PDB entry 8T9G | electron microscopy, 6.20 A resolution (low resolution: residue-level contacts below are approximate; hydrogen-bond / salt-bridge calls are withheld) | chains H and R of the 21 polymer chains in the assembly

[Chain H]
Molecule: 215-nt DNA strand
Sequence (215 nucleotides; row label = number of the first residue in the row):
     7 ATCGGGAGCTCCGACCGAATGACATGCATGCATACAGGATGTATATACCT
    57 GACACGTGCCTGGAGACTAGGGAGTAACCCCCTTGGCGGTTAAAACGCGG
   107 GGGACAGCGCGTACGTGCGTTTAAGCGGTGCTAGAGCTGCCTACGACCAA
   157 TGGAGCGGCCTCGGCACCGGGATCCCCCAGCCGCCGGCAGCGCAGCGCCT
   207 GACGGGCACACAGTC

[Chain R]
Molecule: Histone H2A type 1
Source organism: Xenopus laevis
UniProt: P06897 (H2A1_XENLA); residues 0-129 here correspond to UniProt positions 1-130 (UniProt number = residue number + 1)
Chain sequence (133 residues; numbered -3 to 129; the number before each row is that of its first residue; numbers below 1 keep their minus sign (Ser-3 is residue -3)):
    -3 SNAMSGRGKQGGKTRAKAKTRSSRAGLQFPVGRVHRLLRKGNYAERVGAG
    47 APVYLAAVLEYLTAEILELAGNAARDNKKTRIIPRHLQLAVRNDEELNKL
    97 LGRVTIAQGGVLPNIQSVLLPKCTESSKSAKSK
Unresolved in the structure: -3 to 11, 120-129
Sequence notes: expression tag (-3 to -1); conflict Arg99 (Gly100 in P06897), Cys119 (Lys120 in P06897), Ser123 (Ala124 in P06897)
UniProt features mapped onto this chain:
  - modified residue: Ser1 (N-acetylserine), Lys5 (N6-(2-hydroxyisobutyryl)lysine), Lys9 (N6-(2-hydroxyisobutyryl)lysine), Lys36 (N6-(2-hydroxyisobutyryl)lysine), Lys74 (N6-(2-hydroxyisobutyryl)lysine), Lys75 (N6-(2-hydroxyisobutyryl)lysine), Lys95 (N6-(2-hydroxyisobutyryl)lysine), Gln104 (N5-methylglutamine), Lys118 (N6-(2-hydroxyisobutyryl)lysine)
  - cross-link (Glycyl lysine isopeptide (Lys-Gly)): Lys13 (interchain with G-Cter in ubiquitin), Lys15 (interchain with G-Cter in ubiquitin)

[Chain H / chain R interface]
Pairs across the interface (15):
  DG151(H) with Arg42(R); Val43(R); Gly44(R); Ala45(R)
  DA152(H) with Arg42(R); Val43(R)
  DC153(H) with Arg35(R)
  DG159(H) with Lys13(R)
  DC162(H) with Arg29(R)
  DG170(H) with Thr76(R); Arg77(R)
  DC171(H) with Lys75(R); Thr76(R); Arg77(R)
  DA172(H) with Lys75(R)
Interface residues without a listed pair, chain H (10 interface residues in all): DG158, DG161
Interface residues without a listed pair, chain R (13 interface residues in all): Ala14, His31, Glu41

[In short]
10 residues of chain H face 13 of chain R across their interface.
Chain H is a 215-nt DNA strand and chain R is Histone H2A type 1 (Xenopus laevis); the structure,
Automethylated PRC2 dimer bound to nucleosome, was determined by electron microscopy together with 8TAS and
8TB9 from the same study.
